PDB entry 6RWN | electron microscopy, 3.10 A resolution | chains A and S of the 16 polymer chains in the assembly

== Chain A ==
Protein: Pol protein
Organism: Simian immunodeficiency virus
UniProt: E1ANT8 (E1ANT8_SIV); residues 1-289 here correspond to UniProt positions 735-1023 (UniProt number = residue number + 734)
Chain sequence (290 residues; row label = number of the first residue in the row; numbering starts at 0):
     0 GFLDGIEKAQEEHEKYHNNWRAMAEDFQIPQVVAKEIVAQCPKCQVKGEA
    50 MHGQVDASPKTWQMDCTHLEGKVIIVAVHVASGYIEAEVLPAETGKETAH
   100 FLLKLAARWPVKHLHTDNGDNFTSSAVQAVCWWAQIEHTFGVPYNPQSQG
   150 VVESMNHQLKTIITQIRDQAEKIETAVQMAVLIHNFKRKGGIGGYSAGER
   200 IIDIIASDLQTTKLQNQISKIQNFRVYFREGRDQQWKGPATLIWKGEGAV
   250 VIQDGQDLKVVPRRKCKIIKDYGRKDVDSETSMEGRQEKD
Disordered / not traced: 270-289
Differences from the reference sequence: expression tag (0); engineered mutation Asp119 (Ala853 in E1ANT8)
Ion coordination: Zn2+: His12, His16, Cys40, Cys43; Mg2+ site 1: Asp64, Asp116 (together with Dolutegravir); Mg2+ site 2: Asp64, Glu152 (together with Dolutegravir)
Residues lining bound ligands: Dolutegravir (DLU; (4R,12aS)-N-(2,4-difluorobenzyl)-7-hydroxy-4-methyl-6,8-dioxo-3,4,6,8,12,12a-hexahydro-2H-pyrido[1',2':4,5]pyrazino[2,1-b][1,3]oxazine-9-carboxamide): Asp64, Asp116, Asn117, Gly118, Tyr143, Pro145, Gln146, Glu152
From the paper describing this entry:
  - Mg2+ coordination: Asp64, Asp116, Glu152
  - binding site for Dolutegravir: Asn117, Gly118

== Chain S ==
Molecule: 33-nt DNA strand
Organism: Simian immunodeficiency virus
Sequence (33 nucleotides; each row starts with the number of its first residue):
     1 AACTGGTAGAGATTTTTCTTAGCCTTCTAGAAC
Disordered / not traced: 24-33

== Interface between chain A and chain S ==
Pairs across the interface (22; chain A residue first):
  His51(A) - DG5(S)  salt bridge to the phosphate
  Gly52(A) - DT4(S)  base contact
  Gly52(A) - DG5(S)  hydrogen bond to the phosphate
  Gly52(A) - DG6(S)  phosphate contact
  Gln53(A) - DT4(S)  hydrogen bond to the base
  Val54(A) - DG5(S)  phosphate contact
  Val54(A) - DG6(S)  hydrogen bond to the phosphate
  His114(A) - DT4(S)  phosphate contact
  Gly140(A) - DT4(S)  phosphate contact
  Val141(A) - DC3(S)  phosphate contact
  Val141(A) - DT4(S)  hydrogen bond to the phosphate
  Asn144(A) - DG5(S)  hydrogen bond to the phosphate
  Gln146(A) - DG5(S)  sugar contact
  Ser147(A) - DT4(S)  hydrogen bond to the phosphate
  Gly149(A) - DG5(S)  hydrogen bond to the base
  Val150(A) - DG6(S)  sugar contact
  Ser153(A) - DG6(S)  base contact
  Ser153(A) - DT7(S)  hydrogen bond to the sugar
  Met154(A) - DT7(S)  sugar contact
  Gln157(A) - DT7(S)  base contact
  Gln157(A) - DA8(S)  sugar contact
  Arg187(A) - DG9(S)  salt bridge to the phosphate
Interface residues without a listed pair, chain A (18 interface residues in all): Glu152, His183

== In short ==
18 residues of chain A and 7 residues of chain S are in contact, with 8 hydrogen bonds and 2 salt bridges.
Polar contacts include Gln53(A)-DT4(S), Gly149(A)-DG5(S) and Ser153(A)-DT7(S). Chain A binds Dolutegravir.
From the paper: a binding site for Dolutegravir at Asn117(A) and Gly118(A); Mg2+ coordination by Asp64(A),
Asp116(A) and Glu152(A).
Chain A is Pol protein and chain S is a 33-nt DNA strand, both from Simian immunodeficiency virus; the
structure, SIVrcm intasome in complex with dolutegravir, was determined by electron microscopy together with
6RWL, 6RWM and 6RWO from the same study.
